PDB entry 3AH8 | X-ray diffraction, 2.90 A resolution | chains A and Y of the 4 polymer chains in the assembly

[Chain A]
Molecule: Guanine nucleotide-binding protein G(i) subunit alpha-1/Guanine nucleotide-binding protein G(q) subunit alpha chimeric protein
From: Rattus norvegicus
Notes: fragment: UNP entry P10824 residues 2-28, UNP entry P21279 residues 37-359
UniProtKB: chimeric construct of P10824, P21279: residues 8-34 from P10824 (GNAI1_RAT) positions 2-28 (UniProt number = residue number - 6); residues 37-359 from P21279 positions 37-359 (same numbers)
Sequence (355 residues; each row starts with the number of its first residue):
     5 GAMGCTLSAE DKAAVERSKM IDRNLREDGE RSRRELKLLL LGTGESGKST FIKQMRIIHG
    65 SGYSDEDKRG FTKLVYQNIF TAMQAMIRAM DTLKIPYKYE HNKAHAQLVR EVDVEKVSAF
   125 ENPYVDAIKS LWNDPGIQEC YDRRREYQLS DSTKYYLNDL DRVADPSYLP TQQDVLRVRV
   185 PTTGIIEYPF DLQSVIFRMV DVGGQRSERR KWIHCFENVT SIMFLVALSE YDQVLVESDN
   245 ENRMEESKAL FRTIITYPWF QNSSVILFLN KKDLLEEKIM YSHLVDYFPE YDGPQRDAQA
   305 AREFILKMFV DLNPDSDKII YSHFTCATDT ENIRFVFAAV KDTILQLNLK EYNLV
Disordered / not traced: 5-12, 355-359
Construct notes: expression tag (5-7); linker (35-36)
Small-molecule neighbours: GDP (guanosine-5'-diphosphate): Thr47, Gly48, Glu49, Ser50, Gly51, Lys52, Ser53, Thr54, Ser154, Asp155, Ser156, Leu180, Arg181, Arg183, Asn274, Lys275, Lys276, Asp277, Leu278, Thr329, Cys330, Ala331, Thr332
Curated features (UniProtKB/Swiss-Prot):
  - lipidation: Gly8 (N-myristoyl glycine), Cys9 (S-palmitoyl cysteine)
  - region: Lys41 to Thr54 (G1 motif), Asp178 to Thr186 (G2 motif), Phe201 to Arg210 (G3 motif), Ile270 to Asp277 (G4 motif), Thr329 to Thr334 (G5 motif)
  - binding site (GTP): Ser50, Gly51, Lys52, Ser53, Thr54, Ser156, Leu180, Arg181, Arg183, Asn274, Lys275, Asp277, Ala331
  - binding site (Mg(2+)): Ser53, Thr186
  - modified residue: Gln209 (5-glutamyl histamine)
What the authors report for this chain:
  - binding site for Ym-254890 (chain Y): Ile56, Lys57, Arg60, Phe75, Leu78, Val184, Ile190
  - mutagenesis - R60K (620-fold), I190N, P193C: decreased binding to Ym-254890 (chain Y)
  - contacts within the chain: Arg60-Asp71 (salt bridge)
  - specificity-determining residues: Arg60, Ile190, Pro193

[Chain Y]
Molecule: Ym-254890
From: Chromobacterium sp
Sequence (9 residues; row label = number of the first residue in the row):
     1 XLLTTXXAA
Covalent attachments: covalent link Leu3-Ala9
Modified / non-standard residues: ACE (acetyl group) at position 1, HF2 ((2R)-2-hydroxy-3-phenylpropanoic acid) at position 6, DAM (N-methyl-alpha-beta-dehydroalanine) at position 7; Leu2, Leu3 ((2S,3R)-2-amino-3-hydroxy-4-methylpentanoic acid; HL2); Thr4 (n,o-dimethyl-l-threonine; OTH); Thr5 (n-methylcarbonylthreonine; THC); Ala9 (n-methyl-l-alanine; MAA)

[Chain A / chain Y interface]
Pairs across the interface (25; chain A residue first):
  Ser53(A) - HF2_6(Y)
  Lys57(A) - HF2_6(Y)
  Arg60(A) - Thr5(Y)
  Arg60(A) - HF2_6(Y)  hydrogen bond (side chain-backbone)
  Arg60(A) - DAM_7(Y)
  Tyr67(A) - HF2_6(Y)
  Asp71(A) - Thr5(Y)
  Gly74(A) - Thr5(Y)
  Phe75(A) - Thr5(Y)
  Phe75(A) - HF2_6(Y)
  Val184(A) - Thr4(Y)
  Val184(A) - HF2_6(Y)
  Pro185(A) - Thr4(Y)
  Thr187(A) - Leu3(Y)
  Ile189(A) - Leu2(Y)
  Ile189(A) - Leu3(Y)
  Ile190(A) - Leu2(Y)
  Ile190(A) - Leu3(Y)
  Ile190(A) - HF2_6(Y)
  Ile190(A) - DAM_7(Y)
  Glu191(A) - ACE_1(Y)
  Glu191(A) - Leu2(Y)  hydrogen bond (backbone-backbone)
  Glu191(A) - DAM_7(Y)
  Tyr192(A) - DAM_7(Y)
  Pro193(A) - ACE_1(Y)
Interface residues without a listed pair, chain A (18 interface residues in all): Ile56, Leu78, Arg202

[Summary]
18 residues of chain A face 7 of chain Y across their interface; the contacts include 2 hydrogen bonds. Among
the polar pairs are Arg60(A)-HF2_6(Y) and Glu191(A)-Leu2(Y). The paper reports a binding site for Ym-254890
(chain Y) at Ile56(A), Lys57(A) and Arg60(A) among others; R60K, I190N and P193C of chain A reduce binding to
Ym-254890 (chain Y).
Chain A is Guanine nucleotide-binding protein G(i) subunit alpha-1/Guanine nucleotide-binding protein G(q)
subunit alpha chimeric protein (Rattus norvegicus) and chain Y is Ym-254890 (Chromobacterium sp); the
structure, Structure of heterotrimeric G protein Galpha-q beta gamma in complex with an inhibitor YM-254890,
was determined by X-ray diffraction.
